PDB entry 5A30 | X-ray diffraction, 2.75 A resolution | chains A and B

[Chain A (and B)]
Name: Mitochondrial protein
From: Gallus gallus
Notes: chain B of this document is another copy of the same molecule, construct and numbering; everything in this record applies to it too
Reference sequence: F1NBW0 (F1NBW0_CHICK); residues 37-568 here = UniProt positions 37-568
Amino-acid sequence (555 residues; row label = number of the first residue in the row):
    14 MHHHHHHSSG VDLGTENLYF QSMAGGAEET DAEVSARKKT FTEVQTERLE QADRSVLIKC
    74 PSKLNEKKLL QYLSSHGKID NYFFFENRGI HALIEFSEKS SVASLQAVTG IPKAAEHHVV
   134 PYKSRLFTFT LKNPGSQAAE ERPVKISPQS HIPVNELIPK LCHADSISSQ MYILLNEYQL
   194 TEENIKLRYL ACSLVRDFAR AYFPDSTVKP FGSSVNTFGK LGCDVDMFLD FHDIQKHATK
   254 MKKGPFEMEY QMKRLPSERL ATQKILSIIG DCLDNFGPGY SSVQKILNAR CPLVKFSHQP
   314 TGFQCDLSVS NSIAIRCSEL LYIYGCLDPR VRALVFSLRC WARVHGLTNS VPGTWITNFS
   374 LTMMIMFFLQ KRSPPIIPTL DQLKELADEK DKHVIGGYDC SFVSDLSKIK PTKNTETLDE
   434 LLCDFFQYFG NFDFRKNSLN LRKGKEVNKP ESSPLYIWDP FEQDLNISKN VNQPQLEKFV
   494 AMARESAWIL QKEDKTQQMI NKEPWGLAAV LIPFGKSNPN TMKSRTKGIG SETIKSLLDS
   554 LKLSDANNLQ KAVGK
Disordered / not traced: 14-50, 127-130, 246-255, 528-568 (chain B: 14-50, 127-130, 246-254, 528-568)
Differences from the reference sequence: expression tag (14-36); engineered mutation Asp472 (Asn in F1NBW0)
Ion coordination: Mg2+: Asp239 (together with ATP-gamma-S)
Residues lining bound ligands: ATP-gamma-S (AGS; phosphothiophosphoric acid-adenylate ester): Phe224, Gly225, Ser226, Asn229, Cys236, Asp239, Ala327, Cys330, Ser331, Asn371, Phe372, Asp472, Ile480
Reported in the primary citation:
  - mutagenesis - D237N: abolished catalytic activity (poly(A) activity)
  - mutagenesis - K76E/K80E/K81E, K112E: decreased catalytic activity (poly(A) polymerization activity)
  - mutagenesis - R272E: abolished catalytic activity on poly(A) tail synthesis

[Interface between chain A and chain B]
Residue-residue contacts (130):
  Leu82(A) with Phe259(B), hydrophobic
  Tyr85(A) with Lys256(B), hydrogen bond (side chain-backbone); Gly257(B); Pro258(B); Phe259(B), hydrophobic; Met261(B), hydrogen bond
  His104(A) with Gln264(B)
  Gln119(A) with Tyr263(B), hydrogen bond (backbone-side chain)
  Val121(A) with Met261(B), hydrophobic
  Thr122(A) with Met261(B); Glu262(B); Tyr263(B)
  Gly123(A) with Met261(B), hydrogen bond (backbone-backbone); Glu262(B); Tyr263(B), hydrogen bond (backbone-backbone)
  Ile124(A) with Met265(B), hydrophobic
  Pro125(A) with Tyr263(B)
  His131(A) with Leu268(B), hydrogen bond (backbone-backbone); Pro269(B); Glu271(B), salt bridge
  Val132(A) with Met265(B), hydrophobic; Lys266(B); Ala274(B)
  Val133(A) with Met265(B); Leu268(B), hydrophobic
  Pro134(A) with Phe216(B); Phe244(B), hydrophobic; Met265(B)
  Tyr135(A) with Tyr215(B); Phe216(B); Met265(B)
  Lys136(A) with Asp218(B), salt bridge; Tyr263(B)
  Ser137(A) with Tyr263(B)
  Leu139(A) with Tyr263(B); Gln264(B), hydrogen bond (backbone-backbone)
  Phe140(A) with Glu262(B)
  Thr141(A) with Glu260(B); Met261(B); Glu262(B), hydrogen bond (backbone-backbone); Gln264(B)
  Phe142(A) with Phe259(B), hydrophobic; Glu260(B); Met261(B), hydrophobic
  Thr143(A) with Phe259(B); Glu260(B), hydrogen bond (backbone-backbone)
  Lys145(A) with Lys255(B), hydrogen bond (side chain-backbone); Gly257(B), hydrogen bond (side chain-backbone); Pro258(B), hydrogen bond (backbone-backbone); Phe259(B); Glu260(B)
  Phe211(A) with Tyr215(B)
  Ala214(A) with Ala214(B); Tyr215(B), hydrophobic
  Tyr215(A) with Val133(B); Pro134(B); Tyr135(B); Phe211(B), hydrogen bond (side chain-backbone); Ala214(B); Tyr215(B), hydrophobic; Cys285(B), hydrophobic; Phe289(B), hydrophobic
  Phe216(A) with Pro134(B); Phe289(B), hydrophobic
  Pro217(A) with Pro134(B)
  Lys256(A) with Lys145(B)
  Gly257(A) with Tyr85(B); Lys145(B), hydrogen bond (backbone-side chain)
  Pro258(A) with Tyr85(B); Lys145(B)
  Phe259(A) with Leu82(B), hydrophobic; Tyr85(B), hydrophobic; Phe142(B), hydrophobic; Thr143(B); Lys145(B)
  Glu260(A) with Thr141(B); Phe142(B); Thr143(B), hydrogen bond (backbone-backbone)
  Met261(A) with Tyr85(B), hydrogen bond; Val121(B); Thr122(B); Gly123(B), hydrogen bond (backbone-backbone); Thr141(B); Phe142(B), hydrophobic
  Glu262(A) with Thr122(B); Gly123(B); Pro125(B); Phe140(B); Thr141(B), hydrogen bond (backbone-backbone)
  Tyr263(A) with Gln119(B), hydrogen bond (side chain-backbone); Thr122(B); Gly123(B), hydrogen bond (backbone-backbone); Pro125(B); Lys136(B); Ser137(B); Leu139(B)
  Gln264(A) with Leu139(B), hydrogen bond (backbone-backbone); Thr141(B); Pro291(B)
  Met265(A) with Ile124(B), hydrophobic; Val132(B), hydrophobic; Val133(B); Pro134(B); Tyr135(B); Lys136(B)
  Lys266(A) with Val132(B); Val133(B), hydrogen bond (backbone-backbone); Leu286(B), hydrogen bond (side chain-backbone); Asp287(B), hydrogen bond (side chain-backbone); Asn288(B); Phe289(B); Gly290(B), hydrogen bond (side chain-backbone); Tyr293(B), hydrogen bond (side chain-backbone)
  Arg267(A) with His131(B); Val132(B)
  Leu268(A) with His131(B), hydrogen bond (backbone-backbone); Val132(B); Val133(B), hydrophobic
  Lys277(A) with Asn288(B)
  Ile281(A) with Asp284(B)
  Asp284(A) with Ile281(B)
  Cys285(A) with Tyr215(B), hydrogen bond; Ile281(B), hydrophobic
  Asn288(A) with Lys277(B)
  Phe289(A) with Phe216(B), hydrophobic; Lys277(B); Ile278(B), hydrophobic; Ile281(B), hydrophobic
  Pro291(A) with Gln264(B)
  Gly292(A) with Lys266(B)
Also at the interface, not in a pair above, chain A (55 interface residues in all): Lys72, Pro74, Lys81, Leu118, Leu144, Ile278, Gly290
Also at the interface, not in a pair above, chain B (60 interface residues in all): Pro74, Lys81, Leu144, Arg267, Ser270

[In short]
55 residues of chain A and 60 residues of chain B are in contact; the contacts include 28 hydrogen bonds and 2
salt bridges. Among the polar pairs are His131(A)-Glu271(B), Lys136(A)-Asp218(B) and Tyr85(A)-Lys256(B). From
the paper: K76E/K80E/K81E and K112E of chain A reduce catalytic activity (poly(A) polymerization activity);
D237N of chain A abolishes catalytic activity (poly(A) activity).
Chain A and chain B are both Mitochondrial protein (Gallus gallus); the structure, Crystal structure of mtPAP
N472D mutant in complex with ATPgammaS, was determined by X-ray diffraction, deposited together with 5A2V,
5A2W, 5A2X, 5A2Y and 5A2Z.
